PDB entry 8VB7 | electron microscopy, 2.50 A resolution | chains A and B of the 3 polymer chains in the assembly

# Chain A
Molecule: HIV-1 reverse transcriptase/ribonuclease H P66 subunit
Organism: Human immunodeficiency virus 1
UniProtKB: P03366 (POL_HV1B1); residues 1-555 here correspond to UniProt positions 600-1154 (UniProt number = residue number + 599)
Sequence (557 residues; each row starts with the number of its first residue; numbers below 1 keep their minus sign (Met-1 is residue -1)):
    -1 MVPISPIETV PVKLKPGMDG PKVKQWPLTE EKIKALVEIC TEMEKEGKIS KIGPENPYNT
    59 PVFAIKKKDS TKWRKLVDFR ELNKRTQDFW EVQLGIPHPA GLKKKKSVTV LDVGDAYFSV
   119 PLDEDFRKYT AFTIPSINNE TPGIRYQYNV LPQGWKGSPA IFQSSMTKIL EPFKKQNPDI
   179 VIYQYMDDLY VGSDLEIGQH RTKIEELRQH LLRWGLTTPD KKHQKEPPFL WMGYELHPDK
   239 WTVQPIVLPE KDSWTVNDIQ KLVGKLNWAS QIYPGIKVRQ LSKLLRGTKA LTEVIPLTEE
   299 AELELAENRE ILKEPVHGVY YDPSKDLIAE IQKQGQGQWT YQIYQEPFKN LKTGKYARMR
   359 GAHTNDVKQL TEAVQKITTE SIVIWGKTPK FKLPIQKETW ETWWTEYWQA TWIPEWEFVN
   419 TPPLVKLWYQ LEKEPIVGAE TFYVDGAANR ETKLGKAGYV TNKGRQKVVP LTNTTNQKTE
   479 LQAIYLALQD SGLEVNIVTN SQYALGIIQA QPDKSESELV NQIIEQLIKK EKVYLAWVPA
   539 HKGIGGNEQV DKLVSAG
Not modelled in the structure: -1 to 0, 539-555
Differences from the reference sequence: expression tag (-1 to 0); engineered mutation Ser280 (Cys879 in P03366), Asn498 (Asp1097 in P03366)
Ion coordination: Mg2+: Asp110, Val111, Asp185 (together with 2'-deoxyadenosine 5'-triphosphate)
Small-molecule neighbours: 2'-deoxyadenosine 5'-triphosphate (DTP): Ile63, Lys65, Lys70, Arg72, Leu74, Asp110, Val111, Gly112, Asp113, Ala114, Tyr115, Gln151, Met184, Asp185, Lys220
Swiss-Prot annotation at these positions:
  - region: Phe227 to His235 (RT 'primer grip')
  - motif: Trp398 to Trp414 (Tryptophan repeat motif)
  - binding site (Mg(2+)): Asp110, Asp185, Asp186, Asp443, Glu478, Asp549
  - site: Trp401 (Essential for RT p66/p51 heterodimerization), Trp414 (Essential for RT p66/p51 heterodimerization), Phe440, Tyr441 (Cleavage)
Reported in the primary citation:
  - Mg2+ coordination: Asp110, Val111, Asp185
  - binding site for 2'-deoxyadenosine 5'-triphosphate: Lys65, Arg72, Lys220
  - conformationally variable residues (domain motion, loop rearrangement, side-chain flip): Asp110 to Tyr115, Phe116, Val118 to Gly155, Met184, Asp185, Lys220
  - mutagenesis - K220L, K220M: decreased catalytic activity on 2'-deoxyadenosine 5'-triphosphate
  - mutagenesis - K220L, K220M: unchanged binding to 2'-deoxyadenosine 5'-triphosphate
  - mutagenesis - K220L, K220M: decreased growth
  - catalytic residues: Lys220 (proposed by the authors, not directly observed)

# Chain B
Molecule: HIV-1 reverse transcriptase P51 subunit
Organism: Human immunodeficiency virus 1
UniProtKB: P03366 (POL_HV1B1); residues 1-428 here correspond to UniProt positions 600-1027 (UniProt number = residue number + 599)
Sequence (444 residues; numbered -15 to 428; the number before each row is that of its first residue; numbers below 1 keep their minus sign (Met-15 is residue -15)):
   -15 MAHHHHHHAL EVLFQGPISP IETVPVKLKP GMDGPKVKQW PLTEEKIKAL VEICTEMEKE
    45 GKISKIGPEN PYNTPVFAIK KKDSTKWRKL VDFRELNKRT QDFWEVQLGI PHPAGLKKKK
   105 SVTVLDVGDA YFSVPLDEDF RKYTAFTIPS INNETPGIRY QYNVLPQGWK GSPAIFQSSM
   165 TKILEPFKKQ NPDIVIYQYM DDLYVGSDLE IGQHRTKIEE LRQHLLRWGL TTPDKKHQKE
   225 PPFLWMGYEL HPDKWTVQPI VLPEKDSWTV NDIQKLVGKL NWASQIYPGI KVRQLCKLLR
   285 GTKALTEVIP LTEEAELELA ENREILKEPV HGVYYDPSKD LIAEIQKQGQ GQWTYQIYQE
   345 PFKNLKTGKY ARMRGAHTND VKQLTEAVQK ITTESIVIWG KTPKFKLPIQ KETWETWWTE
   405 YWQATWIPEW EFVNTPPLVK LWYQ
Not modelled in the structure: -15 to 6, 214-232, 428
Differences from the reference sequence: expression tag (-15 to 0)
Swiss-Prot annotation at these positions:
  - region: Phe227 to His235 (RT 'primer grip')
  - motif: Trp398 to Trp414 (Tryptophan repeat motif)
  - binding site (Mg(2+)): Asp110, Asp185, Asp186
  - site (Essential for RT p66/p51 heterodimerization): Trp401, Trp414

# Interface between chain A and chain B
Residue-residue contacts (95):
  Val8(A) with Glu53(B)
  Pro9(A) with Glu53(B)
  Gln85(A) with Glu53(B), hydrogen bond (side chain-backbone)
  Asp86(A) with Lys20(B), salt bridge; Pro55(B)
  Phe87(A) with Pro52(B); Glu53(B)
  Trp88(A) with Lys20(B); Val21(B); Lys22(B); Pro52(B), hydrogen bond (backbone-backbone); Asn54(B); Pro55(B); Asn57(B); Thr131(B); Arg143(B)
  Val90(A) with Pro140(B); Gly141(B), hydrogen bond (backbone-backbone); Arg143(B)
  Leu92(A) with Pro133(B), hydrophobic; Asn137(B)
  Gly93(A) with Asn137(B)
  Ile94(A) with Asn137(B), hydrogen bond (backbone-side chain)
  Pro95(A) with Asn136(B); Asn137(B)
  His96(A) with Asn136(B), hydrogen bond (backbone-side chain)
  Gly99(A) with Asn136(B)
  Ala158(A) with Pro52(B)
  Ser162(A) with Pro52(B)
  Thr165(A) with Pro140(B)
  Lys172(A) with Thr139(B)
  Ile180(A) with Glu138(B)
  Tyr181(A) with Asn136(B), hydrogen bond; Glu138(B)
  Gln182(A) with Glu138(B), hydrogen bond (backbone-backbone); Pro140(B)
  Arg358(A) with Glu396(B), salt bridge
  Gln373(A) with Glu396(B); Thr397(B), hydrogen bond
  Thr376(A) with Trp401(B)
  Ile380(A) with Leu26(B)
  Val381(A) with Pro25(B), hydrophobic; Asn136(B), hydrogen bond (backbone-backbone); Asn137(B)
  Ile382(A) with Ile135(B); Asn136(B)
  Gly384(A) with Thr27(B); Glu28(B), hydrogen bond (backbone-backbone); Ile135(B)
  Thr386(A) with Trp401(B)
  Trp402(A) with Lys331(B), hydrogen bond (backbone-side chain); Ala360(B); Asp364(B)
  Tyr405(A) with Lys331(B), hydrogen bond (backbone-side chain)
  Trp406(A) with Asn418(B); Thr419(B); Pro420(B); Pro421(B)
  Gln407(A) with Lys331(B), hydrogen bond (backbone-side chain); Asp364(B); Pro392(B); Gln394(B), hydrogen bond; Val417(B)
  Ala408(A) with Trp337(B), hydrophobic; Asp364(B); Leu368(B), hydrophobic; Pro392(B), hydrogen bond (backbone-backbone); Ile393(B)
  Thr409(A) with Asp364(B)
  Trp410(A) with Thr362(B), hydrogen bond (side chain-backbone); Asn363(B); Val365(B), hydrophobic; Trp401(B); Tyr405(B)
  Pro412(A) with Trp401(B), hydrophobic
  Pro433(A) with Asn255(B); Leu289(B), hydrophobic
  Ile434(A) with Thr290(B)
  Val435(A) with Thr290(B)
  Thr439(A) with Ala288(B); Leu289(B)
  Tyr441(A) with Gln258(B); Thr286(B); Lys287(B), hydrogen bond (side chain-backbone); Leu289(B)
  Val458(A) with Thr286(B)
  Thr459(A) with Thr286(B)
  Asn460(A) with Ala288(B)
  Val496(A) with Leu289(B), hydrophobic
  Gln500(A) with Leu422(B)
  Gly504(A) with Pro420(B)
  Tyr532(A) with Asn255(B), hydrogen bond; Leu289(B), hydrophobic
  Trp535(A) with Leu422(B), hydrophobic
  Val536(A) with Gln258(B)
Also at the interface, not in a pair above, chain A (59 interface residues in all): Gln91, Leu100, Ile159, Gln161, Val179, Thr377, Trp383, Asn494, Pro537
Also at the interface, not in a pair above, chain B (55 interface residues in all): Val254, Lys259, Val261, Gly262, Thr400

# Overview
59 residues of chain A face 55 of chain B across their interface; the contacts include 18 hydrogen bonds and 2
salt bridges. Among the polar pairs are Asp86(A)-Lys20(B), Arg358(A)-Glu396(B) and Gln85(A)-Glu53(B). Chain A
binds 2'-deoxyadenosine 5'-triphosphate. The paper reports the catalytic residue Lys220(A); K220L and K220M of
chain A reduce catalytic activity on 2'-deoxyadenosine 5'-triphosphate.
Chain A is HIV-1 reverse transcriptase/ribonuclease H P66 subunit and chain B is HIV-1 reverse transcriptase
P51 subunit, both from Human immunodeficiency virus 1; the structure, Kinetic intermediate states of HIV-1 RT
DNA synthesis captured by cryo-EM, was determined by electron microscopy together with 8VB6, 8VB8, 8VB9, 8VBC,
8VBF, 8VBG, 8VBH and 8VBI from the same study.
